PDB entry 9DH0 | electron microscopy, 2.38 A resolution | chains E and F of the 6 polymer chains in the assembly

Chain E (and F):
Protein: UDP-glucose 6-dehydrogenase
Source organism: Homo sapiens
Notes: EC 1.1.1.22; chain F of this document is another copy of the same molecule, construct and numbering; everything in this record applies to it too
Reference sequence: O60701 (UGDH_HUMAN); numbering as in UniProt (aligned over 1-494)
Chain sequence (494 residues; each row starts with the number of its first residue):
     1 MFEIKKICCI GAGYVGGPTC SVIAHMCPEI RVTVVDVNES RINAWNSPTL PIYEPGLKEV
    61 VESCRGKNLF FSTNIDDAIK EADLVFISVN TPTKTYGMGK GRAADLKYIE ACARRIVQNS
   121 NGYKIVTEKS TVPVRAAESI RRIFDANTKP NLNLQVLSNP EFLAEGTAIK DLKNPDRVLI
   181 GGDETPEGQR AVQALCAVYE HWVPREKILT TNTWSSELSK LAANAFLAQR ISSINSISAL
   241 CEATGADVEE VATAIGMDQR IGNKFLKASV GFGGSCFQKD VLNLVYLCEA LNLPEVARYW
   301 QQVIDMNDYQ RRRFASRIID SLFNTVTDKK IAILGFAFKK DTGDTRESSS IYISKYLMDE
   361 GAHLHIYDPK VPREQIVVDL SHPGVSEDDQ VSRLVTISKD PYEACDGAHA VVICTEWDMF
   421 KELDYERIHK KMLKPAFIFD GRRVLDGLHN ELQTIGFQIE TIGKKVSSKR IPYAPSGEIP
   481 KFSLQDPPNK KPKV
Unresolved in the structure: 1-213, 382-388, 466-494 (chain F: 1, 382-388, 466-494)
Reported in the primary citation:
  - binding site for Uridine-diphosphate-4-keto-D-xylose: E161, K220, N224

Interface between chain E and chain F:
Residue-residue contacts (114; chain E residue first):
  W214(E) - T244(F)  hydrogen bond
  W214(E) - A246(F)
  S215(E) - E250(F)
  L218(E) - L240(F)  hydrophobic
  L218(E) - C241(F)  hydrophobic
  L218(E) - A246(F)  hydrophobic
  L218(E) - V251(F)  hydrophobic
  S219(E) - V251(F)
  S219(E) - A254(F)
  A222(E) - I255(F)  hydrophobic
  A223(E) - I255(F)
  A223(E) - I261(F)
  F226(E) - S233(F)
  F226(E) - I234(F)
  F226(E) - I237(F)  hydrophobic
  F226(E) - I255(F)  hydrophobic
  F226(E) - I261(F)  hydrophobic
  F226(E) - L266(F)  hydrophobic
  L227(E) - D258(F)
  L227(E) - R260(F)
  L227(E) - I261(F)  hydrophobic
  Q229(E) - Q229(F)
  Q229(E) - S233(F)  hydrogen bond
  Q229(E) - Y299(F)  hydrogen bond (backbone-side chain)
  R230(E) - R230(F)
  R230(E) - R260(F)  hydrogen bond (side chain-backbone)
  R230(E) - I261(F)  hydrogen bond (side chain-backbone)
  S232(E) - Y299(F)
  S233(E) - F226(F)
  S233(E) - Q229(F)
  S233(E) - Y299(F)  hydrogen bond (backbone-side chain)
  S233(E) - W300(F)
  I234(E) - F226(F)
  S236(E) - V296(F)
  S236(E) - W300(F)  hydrogen bond
  I237(E) - A222(F)  hydrophobic
  I237(E) - F226(F)  hydrophobic
  A239(E) - L293(F)
  A239(E) - V296(F)  hydrophobic
  L240(E) - W214(F)  hydrophobic
  L240(E) - L218(F)  hydrophobic
  L240(E) - L284(F)  hydrophobic
  L240(E) - C288(F)  hydrophobic
  L240(E) - L293(F)  hydrophobic
  C241(E) - L218(F)  hydrophobic
  A243(E) - L291(F)
  T244(E) - W214(F)  hydrogen bond
  T244(E) - L291(F)
  A246(E) - W214(F)
  A246(E) - L218(F)  hydrophobic
  E250(E) - S215(F)
  V251(E) - S219(F)
  A254(E) - R177(F)  hydrogen bond (backbone-side chain)
  A254(E) - L209(F)  hydrophobic
  A254(E) - S219(F)
  I255(E) - R177(F)
  I255(E) - S219(F)
  I255(E) - A222(F)  hydrophobic
  I255(E) - A223(F)
  I255(E) - F226(F)  hydrophobic
  M257(E) - D176(F)
  M257(E) - R177(F)
  M257(E) - E206(F)
  M257(E) - L209(F)  hydrophobic
  D258(E) - D176(F)
  D258(E) - R177(F)  salt bridge
  D258(E) - L227(F)
  Q259(E) - D176(F)  hydrogen bond (backbone-side chain)
  R260(E) - L227(F)
  R260(E) - R230(F)
  R260(E) - K264(F)
  R260(E) - F265(F)
  I261(E) - A223(F)
  I261(E) - F226(F)  hydrophobic
  I261(E) - L227(F)  hydrophobic
  I261(E) - R230(F)
  I261(E) - I261(F)
  K264(E) - R260(F)
  F265(E) - R260(F)
  L266(E) - F226(F)  hydrophobic
  L284(E) - L240(F)  hydrophobic
  L287(E) - L240(F)  hydrophobic
  C288(E) - L240(F)  hydrophobic
  L291(E) - L240(F)  hydrophobic
  L291(E) - T244(F)
  L293(E) - A239(F)
  L293(E) - L240(F)  hydrophobic
  L293(E) - Y309(F)
  E295(E) - M306(F)
  E295(E) - Y309(F)
  E295(E) - R312(F)  salt bridge
  V296(E) - S236(F)
  V296(E) - A239(F)  hydrophobic
  V296(E) - M306(F)  hydrophobic
  V296(E) - Y309(F)  hydrophobic
  R298(E) - Q302(F)
  Y299(E) - Q229(F)  hydrogen bond (side chain-backbone)
  Y299(E) - S232(F)
  Y299(E) - S233(F)  hydrogen bond
  Y299(E) - S236(F)
  Y299(E) - Q302(F)
  Y299(E) - M306(F)  hydrophobic
  W300(E) - S233(F)
  W300(E) - S236(F)  hydrogen bond
  W300(E) - I237(F)  hydrophobic
  Q302(E) - R298(F)
  Q302(E) - Y299(F)
  Q302(E) - Q302(F)
  V303(E) - Y299(F)
  M306(E) - E295(F)
  M306(E) - V296(F)  hydrophobic
  M306(E) - Y299(F)  hydrophobic
  Y309(E) - L293(F)
  Y309(E) - E295(F)
Interface residues without a listed pair, chain E (49 interface residues in all): T253, D305
Interface residues without a listed pair, chain F (57 interface residues in all): F162, A164, L179, K207, T211, A243, Q259, L287, V303, D305

Overview:
Chain E and chain F form an interface of 49 and 57 residues respectively; the contacts include 13 hydrogen
bonds and 2 salt bridges. Among the polar pairs are D258(E)-R177(F), E295(E)-R312(F) and W214(E)-T244(F). The
paper reports a binding site for Uridine-diphosphate-4-keto-D-xylose at E161(E), K220(E) and N224(E).
Chain E and chain F are both UDP-glucose 6-dehydrogenase (Homo sapiens); the structure, The Cryo-EM structure
of recombinantly expressed hUGDH in complex with UDP-4-keto-xylose, was determined by electron microscopy
(same publication as 9DGZ).
